PDB entry 9FNH | X-ray diffraction, 1.92 A resolution | chains B and D of the 5 polymer chains in the assembly

[Chain B (and D)]
Molecule: Glycoside hydrolase family 71
Source organism: Aspergillus nidulans FGSC A4
Notes: chain D of this document is another copy of the same molecule, construct and numbering; everything in this record applies to it too
Reference sequence: G5EB58 (G5EB58_EMENI); numbering as in UniProt (aligned over 22-431)
Amino-acid sequence (430 residues; row label = number of the first residue in the row):
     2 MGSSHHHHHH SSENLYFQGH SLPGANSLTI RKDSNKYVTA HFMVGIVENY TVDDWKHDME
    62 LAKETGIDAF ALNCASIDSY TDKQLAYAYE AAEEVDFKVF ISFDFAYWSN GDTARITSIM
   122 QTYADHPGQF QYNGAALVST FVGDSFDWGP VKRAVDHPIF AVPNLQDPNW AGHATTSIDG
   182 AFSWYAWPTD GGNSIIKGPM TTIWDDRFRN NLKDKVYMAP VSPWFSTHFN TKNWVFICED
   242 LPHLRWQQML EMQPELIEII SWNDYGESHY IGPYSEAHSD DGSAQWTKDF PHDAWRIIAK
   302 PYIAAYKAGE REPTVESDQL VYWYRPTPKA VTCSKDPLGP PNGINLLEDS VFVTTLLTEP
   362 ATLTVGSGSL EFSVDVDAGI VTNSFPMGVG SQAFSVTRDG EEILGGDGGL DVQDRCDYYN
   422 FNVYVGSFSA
Disordered / not traced: 2-34 (chain D: 2-32)
Disulfides: Cys334-Cys417
Sequence notes: initiating methionine (2); expression tag (3-21)
Bound ions: Na+: Asn170, Asn212 (shared with Ile404(D), Ala431(D) of chain D)
From the paper describing this entry:
  - catalytic residues: Asp265
  - catalytic residues: Glu268 (proposed by the authors, not directly observed)
  - binding site for alpha-D-glucopyranose: Gly193, Asn194, Asp265
  - mutagenesis - D265A, E268A: decreased catalytic activity

[Chain B / chain D interface]
Pairs across the interface (6):
  Ser77(B) - Ala115(D)
  Ile78(B) - Ala115(D)
  Gly112(B) - Ser110(D)
  Asp113(B) - Gly112(D)
  Ala115(B) - Ile78(D)  hydrophobic
  Arg116(B) - Asp113(D)
Other interface residues (no listed pair), chain B (8 interface residues in all): Asp79, Ser80
Other interface residues (no listed pair), chain D (6 interface residues in all): Ser119

[Summary]
8 residues of chain B face 6 of chain D across their interface. The Na+ site is built by Asn170(B) and
Asn212(B). From the paper: catalytic residues Asp265(B) and Glu268(B); D265A and E268A of chain B reduce
catalytic activity.
Chain B and chain D are both Glycoside hydrolase family 71 (Aspergillus nidulans FGSC A4); the structure, The
glycoside hydrolase family 71 (GH71) member AnGH71C from Aspergillus nidulans in complex with nigerotetraose,
was determined by X-ray diffraction, deposited together with 9FNF and 9FNG.
